PDB entry 8HIM | electron microscopy, 2.80 A resolution | chains N and B of the 13 polymer chains in the assembly

# Chain N
Molecule: 34-nt DNA strand
Sequence (34 nucleotides; numbered 1 to 34; the number before each row is that of its first residue):
     1 TACTCGTAAG CTAGTATTGA CGATACTTGA GCTT
Not modelled in the structure: 1-5, 32-34

# Chain B
Protein: DNA-directed RNA polymerase IV and V subunit 2
From: Brassica oleracea
Amino-acid sequence (1169 residues; numbered 1 to 1169; the number before each row is that of its first residue):
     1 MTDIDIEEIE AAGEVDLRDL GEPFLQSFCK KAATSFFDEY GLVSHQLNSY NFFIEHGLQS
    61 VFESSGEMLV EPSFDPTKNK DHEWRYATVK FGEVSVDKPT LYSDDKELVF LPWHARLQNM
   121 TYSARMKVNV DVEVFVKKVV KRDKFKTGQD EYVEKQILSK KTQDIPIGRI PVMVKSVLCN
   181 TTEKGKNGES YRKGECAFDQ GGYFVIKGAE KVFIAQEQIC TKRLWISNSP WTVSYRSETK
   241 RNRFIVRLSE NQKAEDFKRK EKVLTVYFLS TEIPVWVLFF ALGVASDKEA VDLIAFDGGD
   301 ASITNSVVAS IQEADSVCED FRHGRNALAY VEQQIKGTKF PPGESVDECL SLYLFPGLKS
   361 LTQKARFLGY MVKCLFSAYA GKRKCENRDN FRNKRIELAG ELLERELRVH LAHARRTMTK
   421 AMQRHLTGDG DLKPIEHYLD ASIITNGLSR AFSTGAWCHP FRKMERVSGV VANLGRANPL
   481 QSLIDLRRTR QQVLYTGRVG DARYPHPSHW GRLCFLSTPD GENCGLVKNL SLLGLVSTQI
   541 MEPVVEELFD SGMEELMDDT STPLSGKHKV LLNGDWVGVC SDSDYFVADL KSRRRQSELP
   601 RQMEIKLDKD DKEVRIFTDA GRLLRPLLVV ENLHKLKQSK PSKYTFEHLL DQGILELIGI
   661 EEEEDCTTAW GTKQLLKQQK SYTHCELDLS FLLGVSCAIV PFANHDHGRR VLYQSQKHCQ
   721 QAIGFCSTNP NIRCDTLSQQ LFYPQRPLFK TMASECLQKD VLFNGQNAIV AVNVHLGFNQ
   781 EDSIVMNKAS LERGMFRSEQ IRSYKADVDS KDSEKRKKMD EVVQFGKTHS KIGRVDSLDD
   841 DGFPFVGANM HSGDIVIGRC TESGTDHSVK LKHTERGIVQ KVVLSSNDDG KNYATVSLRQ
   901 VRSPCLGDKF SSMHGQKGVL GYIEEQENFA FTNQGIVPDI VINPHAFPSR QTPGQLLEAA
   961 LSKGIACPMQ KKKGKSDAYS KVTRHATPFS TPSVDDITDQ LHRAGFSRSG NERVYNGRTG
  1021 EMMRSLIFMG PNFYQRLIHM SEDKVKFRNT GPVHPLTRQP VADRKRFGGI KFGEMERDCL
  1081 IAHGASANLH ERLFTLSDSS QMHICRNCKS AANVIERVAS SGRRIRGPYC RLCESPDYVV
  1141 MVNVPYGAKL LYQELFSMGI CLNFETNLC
Not modelled in the structure: 1-14, 73-85, 135-161, 184-190, 253-257, 811-821, 1049-1169
From the paper describing this entry:
  - binding site for the 34-nt DNA strand (chain N): Tyr-495
  - binding site for the 34-nt DNA strand: Tyr-495

# How chain N and chain B interact
Residue-residue contacts - 33 pairs, chain N then chain B:
  DA9(N) / Met-464(B)  sugar contact
  DG10(N) / Arg-416(B)  hydrogen bond to the sugar
  DG10(N) / Lys-463(B)  base contact
  DG10(N) / Met-464(B)  phosphate contact
  DT12(N) / Phe-340(B)  base contact
  DT12(N) / Met-464(B)  phosphate contact
  DA13(N) / Lys-240(B)  sugar contact
  DA13(N) / Phe-340(B)  base contact
  DA13(N) / Lys-463(B)  phosphate contact
  DG14(N) / Lys-240(B)  base contact
  DG14(N) / Arg-241(B)  base contact
  DG14(N) / Lys-339(B)  base contact
  DG14(N) / Phe-340(B)  base contact
  DT15(N) / Tyr-267(B)  hydrogen bond to the base
  DA16(N) / Lys-240(B)  hydrogen bond to the base
  DA16(N) / Arg-243(B)  hydrogen bond to the base
  DA16(N) / Ile-245(B)  base contact
  DA16(N) / Tyr-267(B)  base contact
  DA16(N) / Leu-269(B)  base contact
  DT17(N) / Ile-219(B)  base contact
  DT17(N) / Arg-236(B)  salt bridge to the phosphate
  DT17(N) / Arg-243(B)  salt bridge to the phosphate
  DT17(N) / Phe-461(B)  base contact
  DT18(N) / Arg-388(B)  hydrogen bond to the base
  DT18(N) / Asp-389(B)  base contact
  DT18(N) / Gln-491(B)  base contact
  DT18(N) / Leu-494(B)  phosphate contact
  DT18(N) / Gly-500(B)  base contact
  DT18(N) / Ala-502(B)  base contact
  DG19(N) / Leu-494(B)  phosphate contact
  DG19(N) / Tyr-495(B)  base contact
  DG19(N) / Arg-498(B)  sugar contact
  DA20(N) / Arg-498(B)  sugar contact
Also at the interface, not in a pair above, chain B (26 interface residues in all): Thr-221, Ser-270, Val-499, Asp-501

# In short
11 residues of chain N and 26 residues of chain B are in contact; the contacts include 5 hydrogen bonds and 2
salt bridges. Among the polar pairs are DT15(N)/Tyr-267(B), DA16(N)/Lys-240(B) and DA16(N)/Arg-243(B). The
paper reports a binding site for the 34-nt DNA strand (chain N) at Tyr-495(B); a binding site for the 34-nt
DNA strand at Tyr-495(B).
Chain N is a 34-nt DNA strand and chain B is DNA-directed RNA polymerase IV and V subunit 2 (Brassica
oleracea); the structure, A cryo-EM structure of B. oleracea RNA polymerase V elongation complex at 2.73
Angstrom, was determined by electron microscopy (same publication as 8HIL).
